PDB entry 5ZN4 | X-ray diffraction, 1.65 A resolution | chain A

== Chain A ==
Molecule: Casein kinase II subunit alpha
From: Homo sapiens
Notes: EC 2.7.11.1
Reference sequence: P68400 (CSK21_HUMAN); numbering as in UniProt (aligned over 1-329)
Amino-acid sequence (329 residues; row label = number of the first residue in the row):
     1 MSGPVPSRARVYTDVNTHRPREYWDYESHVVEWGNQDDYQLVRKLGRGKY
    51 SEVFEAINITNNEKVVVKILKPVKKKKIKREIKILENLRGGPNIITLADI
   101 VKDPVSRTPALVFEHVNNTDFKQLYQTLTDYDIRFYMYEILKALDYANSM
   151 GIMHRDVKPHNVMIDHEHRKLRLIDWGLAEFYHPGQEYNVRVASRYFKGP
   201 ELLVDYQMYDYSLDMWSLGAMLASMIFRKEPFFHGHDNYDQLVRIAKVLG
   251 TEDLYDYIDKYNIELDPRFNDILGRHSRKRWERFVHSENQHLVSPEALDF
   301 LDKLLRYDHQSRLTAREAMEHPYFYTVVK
Unresolved in the structure: 1-2
Differences from the reference sequence: engineered mutation Ala147 (Cys in P68400), Asn148 (His in P68400), Ala220 (Cys in P68400)
Swiss-Prot annotation at these positions:
  - region: Gln36 to Leu41 (Interaction with beta subunit)
  - active site: Asp156 (Proton acceptor)
  - binding site (ATP): Leu45 to Val53, Lys68
  - natural variant: Arg47 (R47Q: In OCNDS), Tyr50 (Y50S: In OCNDS), Asp175 (D175G: In OCNDS), Lys198 (K198R: In OCNDS)

== Summary ==
Curated annotation (UniProt) lists active-site residue Asp156 and 10 ATP-binding residues.
Chain A is Casein kinase II subunit alpha (Homo sapiens); the structure, X-ray structure of protein kinase ck2
alpha subunit H148N mutant, was determined by X-ray diffraction together with 5ZN0, 5ZN1, 5ZN2, 5ZN3 and 5ZN5
from the same study.
